PDB entry 1SG1 | X-ray diffraction, 2.40 A resolution | chains A and X of the 3 polymer chains in the assembly

Chain A:
Name: Beta-nerve growth factor
Source organism: Homo sapiens
UniProt: P01138 (NGF_HUMAN); residues 1-120 here correspond to UniProt positions 122-241 (UniProt number = residue number + 121)
Sequence (120 residues; each row starts with the number of its first residue):
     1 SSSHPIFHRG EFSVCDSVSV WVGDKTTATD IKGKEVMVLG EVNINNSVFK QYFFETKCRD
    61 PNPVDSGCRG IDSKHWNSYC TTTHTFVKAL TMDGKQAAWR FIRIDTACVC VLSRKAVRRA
Unresolved in the structure: 1-10, 61-66, 116-120
Curated features (UniProtKB/Swiss-Prot):
  - binding site (a 1-acyl-sn-glycero-3-phospho-(1D-myo-inositol)): Tyr52, Lys88
  - binding site (a 1-acyl-sn-glycero-3-phospho-L-serine): Lys88
Disulfide bonds: Cys15-Cys80, Cys58-Cys108, Cys68-Cys110

Chain X:
Name: Tumor necrosis factor receptor superfamily member 16
Source organism: Rattus norvegicus
UniProt: P07174 (TNR16_RAT); residues 1-161 here correspond to UniProt positions 30-190 (UniProt number = residue number + 29)
Sequence (161 residues; each row starts with the number of its first residue):
     1 KETCSTGLYT HSGECCKACN LGEGVAQPCG ANQTVCEPCL DNVTFSDVVS ATEPCKPCTE
    61 CLGLQSMSAP CVEADDAVCR CAYGYYQDEE TGHCEACSVC EVGSGLVFSC QDKQNTVCEE
   121 CPEGTYSDEA NHVDPCLPCT VCEDTERQLR ECTPWADAEC E
Unresolved in the structure: 1
Curated features (UniProtKB/Swiss-Prot):
  - glycosylation (N-linked (GlcNAc...) asparagine): Asn32, Asn42
Disulfide bonds: Cys4-Cys15, Cys16-Cys29, Cys19-Cys36, Cys39-Cys55, Cys58-Cys71, Cys61-Cys79, Cys81-Cys94, Cys97-Cys110, Cys100-Cys118, Cys121-Cys136, Cys139-Cys152, Cys142-Cys160

How chain A and chain X interact:
Contacting residue pairs (21):
  Ile31(A) - Ser68(X)
  Ile31(A) - Ala69(X)  hydrophobic
  Lys32(A) - Asp75(X)  salt bridge
  Lys32(A) - Asp76(X)
  Lys32(A) - Val78(X)
  His75(A) - Pro138(X)
  Trp76(A) - Cys136(X)
  Trp76(A) - Leu137(X)  hydrophobic
  Trp76(A) - Pro138(X)
  Lys88(A) - Asp41(X)  salt bridge
  Asp93(A) - Leu21(X)
  Gln96(A) - Asn20(X)
  Gln96(A) - Leu21(X)
  Gln96(A) - Val49(X)
  Trp99(A) - Val72(X)
  Arg100(A) - Leu21(X)
  Arg100(A) - Asp75(X)  salt bridge
  Phe101(A) - Pro70(X)  hydrophobic
  Arg114(A) - Glu119(X)  salt bridge
  Arg114(A) - Pro122(X)
  Arg114(A) - Cys136(X)  hydrogen bond (side chain-backbone)
Also at the interface, not in a pair above, chain A (13 interface residues in all): Asp30, Ala98
Also at the interface, not in a pair above, chain X (19 interface residues in all): Glu73, Ala74, Thr125

Overview:
The interface between chain A and chain X involves 13 residues on one side and 19 on the other, with 1
hydrogen bond and 4 salt bridges. Polar contacts include Lys32(A)-Asp75(X), Lys88(A)-Asp41(X) and
Arg100(A)-Asp75(X).
Here chain A is Beta-nerve growth factor (Homo sapiens) and chain X is Tumor necrosis factor receptor
superfamily member 16 (Rattus norvegicus). Entry 1SG1 (Crystal Structure of the Receptor-Ligand Complex
between Nerve Growth Factor and the Common Neurotrophin Receptor p75) was determined by X-ray diffraction.
